7JRF - chains B and D of the 4 polymer chains in the assembly; structure by X-ray diffraction, 1.33 A resolution.

[Chain B (and D)]
Molecule: Nitrogenase molybdenum-iron protein beta chain
Organism: Azotobacter vinelandii
Notes: EC 1.18.6.1; chain D of this document is another copy of the same molecule, construct and numbering; everything in this record applies to it too
UniProtKB: P07329 (NIFK_AZOVI); numbering as in UniProt (aligned over 1-523)
Chain sequence (523 residues; numbered 1 to 523; the number before each row is that of its first residue):
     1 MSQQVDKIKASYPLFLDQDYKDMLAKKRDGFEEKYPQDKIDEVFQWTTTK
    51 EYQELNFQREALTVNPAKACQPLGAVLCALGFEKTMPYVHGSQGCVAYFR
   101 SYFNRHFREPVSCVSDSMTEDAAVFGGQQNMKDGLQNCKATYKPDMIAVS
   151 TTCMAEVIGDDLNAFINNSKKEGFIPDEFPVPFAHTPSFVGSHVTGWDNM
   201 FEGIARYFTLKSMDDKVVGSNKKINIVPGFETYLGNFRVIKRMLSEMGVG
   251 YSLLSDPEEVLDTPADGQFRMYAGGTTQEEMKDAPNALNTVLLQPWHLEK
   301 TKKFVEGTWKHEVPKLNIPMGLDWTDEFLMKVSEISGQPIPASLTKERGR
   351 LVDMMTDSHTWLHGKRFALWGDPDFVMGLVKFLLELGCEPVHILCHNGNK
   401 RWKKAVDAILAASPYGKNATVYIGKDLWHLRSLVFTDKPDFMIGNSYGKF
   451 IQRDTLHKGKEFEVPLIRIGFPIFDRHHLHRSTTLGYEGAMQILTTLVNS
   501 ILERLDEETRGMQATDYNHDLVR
Not modelled in the structure: 1
Bound ions: fe(8)-S(7) cluster Fe: Cys70, Cys95, Cys153 (shared with 3 residues of chain A); Ca2+ site 1: Arg108, Glu109 (shared with Asp353(D), Asp357(D) of chain D); Ca2+ site 2: Asp353, Asp357 (shared with Arg108(D), Glu109(D) of chain D)
Ligand contacts: fe(8)-S(7) cluster (CLF): Cys70, Pro72, Ser92, Gly94, Cys95, Tyr98, Phe99, Thr152, Cys153, Ser188
UniProt features mapped onto this chain:
  - binding site ([8Fe-7S] cluster): Cys70, Cys95, Cys153, Ser188

[Interface between chain B and chain D]
Pairs across the interface - 129 pairs, chain B then chain D:
  Ser11(B) - Tyr517(D)  hydrogen bond (backbone-side chain)
  Ser11(B) - Asn518(D)
  Tyr12(B) - Leu505(D)  hydrophobic
  Tyr12(B) - Glu508(D)  hydrogen bond
  Tyr12(B) - Thr509(D)
  Tyr12(B) - Tyr517(D)
  Tyr12(B) - Asn518(D)
  Phe15(B) - Tyr517(D)
  Leu16(B) - Ala514(D)
  Lys34(B) - Gln513(D)  hydrogen bond
  Gln37(B) - Gln513(D)  hydrogen bond
  Arg108(B) - Asp357(D)
  Arg108(B) - Arg523(D)  hydrogen bond (side chain-backbone)
  Glu109(B) - Asp353(D)
  Arg238(B) - Arg350(D)
  Glu259(B) - Lys346(D)  salt bridge
  Glu259(B) - Arg350(D)  salt bridge
  Asp262(B) - Arg350(D)  salt bridge
  Pro264(B) - Lys346(D)
  Pro264(B) - Gly349(D)
  Ala265(B) - Gly349(D)  hydrogen bond (backbone-backbone)
  Ala265(B) - Val352(D)
  Ala265(B) - Asp353(D)
  Lys346(B) - Glu259(D)  salt bridge
  Lys346(B) - Pro264(D)
  Gly349(B) - Pro264(D)
  Gly349(B) - Ala265(D)  hydrogen bond (backbone-backbone)
  Arg350(B) - Arg238(D)
  Arg350(B) - Glu259(D)  salt bridge
  Arg350(B) - Asp262(D)  salt bridge
  Val352(B) - Ala265(D)
  Asp353(B) - Glu109(D)
  Asp353(B) - Ala265(D)
  Met354(B) - His478(D)
  Met354(B) - Arg481(D)
  Asp357(B) - Arg108(D)
  Asp357(B) - His477(D)
  Asp357(B) - His478(D)
  Ser358(B) - His477(D)  hydrogen bond
  Ser358(B) - His478(D)  hydrogen bond
  Trp361(B) - His477(D)
  Ser446(B) - Leu521(D)
  Tyr447(B) - Leu521(D)  hydrophobic
  Lys449(B) - Asp506(D)  salt bridge
  Lys449(B) - His519(D)
  Lys449(B) - Asp520(D)  hydrogen bond (side chain-backbone)
  Phe450(B) - His519(D)
  Gln452(B) - Arg510(D)
  Arg453(B) - Arg510(D)
  Arg453(B) - Met512(D)
  Arg453(B) - Asp516(D)
  Asp454(B) - Met512(D)
  Leu456(B) - Arg510(D)
  His457(B) - Met512(D)
  Glu463(B) - Arg510(D)  salt bridge
  Arg468(B) - Asp506(D)  salt bridge
  Phe474(B) - Leu521(D)
  Phe474(B) - Val522(D)
  Phe474(B) - Arg523(D)  hydrogen bond (backbone-backbone)
  Asp475(B) - Leu502(D)
  Asp475(B) - Asp506(D)
  Asp475(B) - Leu521(D)
  Asp475(B) - Arg523(D)
  Arg476(B) - Asn499(D)
  Arg476(B) - Leu502(D)
  Arg476(B) - Glu503(D)
  Arg476(B) - Asp506(D)  salt bridge
  His477(B) - Asp357(D)
  His477(B) - Ser358(D)  hydrogen bond
  His477(B) - Trp361(D)
  His477(B) - Thr495(D)
  His477(B) - Val498(D)
  His477(B) - Asn499(D)
  His477(B) - Leu502(D)
  His477(B) - Arg523(D)  hydrogen bond (side chain-backbone)
  His478(B) - Met354(D)
  His478(B) - Asp357(D)
  His478(B) - Ser358(D)  hydrogen bond
  His478(B) - Leu494(D)
  His478(B) - Thr495(D)
  Leu479(B) - Asn499(D)
  Arg481(B) - Met354(D)
  Arg481(B) - Met491(D)
  Met491(B) - Arg481(D)
  Leu494(B) - His478(D)
  Thr495(B) - His477(D)
  Thr495(B) - His478(D)
  Val498(B) - His477(D)
  Asn499(B) - Arg476(D)
  Asn499(B) - His477(D)  hydrogen bond (side chain-backbone)
  Asn499(B) - Leu479(D)
  Leu502(B) - Asp475(D)
  Leu502(B) - Arg476(D)
  Leu502(B) - His477(D)
  Glu503(B) - Arg476(D)
  Leu505(B) - Tyr12(D)  hydrophobic
  Asp506(B) - Lys449(D)  salt bridge
  Asp506(B) - Arg468(D)  salt bridge
  Asp506(B) - Asp475(D)
  Asp506(B) - Arg476(D)  salt bridge
  Glu508(B) - Tyr12(D)  hydrogen bond
  Thr509(B) - Tyr12(D)
  Arg510(B) - Gln452(D)
  Arg510(B) - Arg453(D)
  Arg510(B) - Leu456(D)
  Arg510(B) - Glu463(D)  salt bridge
  Met512(B) - Arg453(D)
  Met512(B) - Asp454(D)
  Met512(B) - His457(D)
  Gln513(B) - Lys34(D)  hydrogen bond
  Gln513(B) - Gln37(D)  hydrogen bond
  Ala514(B) - Leu16(D)
  Asp516(B) - Arg453(D)
  Tyr517(B) - Ser11(D)  hydrogen bond (side chain-backbone)
  Tyr517(B) - Tyr12(D)
  Tyr517(B) - Phe15(D)
  Asn518(B) - Ser11(D)
  Asn518(B) - Tyr12(D)
  His519(B) - Lys449(D)
  His519(B) - Phe450(D)
  Asp520(B) - Lys449(D)  hydrogen bond (backbone-side chain)
  Leu521(B) - Ser446(D)
  Leu521(B) - Tyr447(D)  hydrophobic
  Leu521(B) - Phe474(D)
  Leu521(B) - Asp475(D)
  Val522(B) - Phe474(D)
  Arg523(B) - Arg108(D)  hydrogen bond (backbone-side chain)
  Arg523(B) - Phe474(D)  hydrogen bond (backbone-backbone)
  Arg523(B) - His477(D)  hydrogen bond (backbone-side chain)
Other interface residues (no listed pair), chain B (69 interface residues in all): Pro13, Ile40, Arg105, Glu258, Thr263, Thr515
Other interface residues (no listed pair), chain D (69 interface residues in all): Pro13, Ile40, Arg105, Glu258, Thr263, Thr515

[In short]
The chain B/chain D interface involves 69 residues from each chain; the contacts include 23 hydrogen bonds and
14 salt bridges. Polar pairs include Glu259(B)-Lys346(D), Glu259(B)-Arg350(D) and Asp262(B)-Arg350(D). Bound
to chain B: fe(8)-S(7) cluster. Curated annotation (UniProt) lists 4 [8Fe-7S] cluster-binding residues on
chain B.
Both chains are Nitrogenase molybdenum-iron protein beta chain (Azotobacter vinelandii). Entry 7JRF
(Co-co-bound nitrogenase mofe-protein from a. vinelandii) was determined by X-ray diffraction.
